2WYM - chains E and F of the 6 polymer chains in the assembly; structure by X-ray diffraction, 2.60 A resolution.

[Chain E]
Name: L-ascorbate-6-phosphate lactonase ulag
Organism: Escherichia coli
Notes: EC 3.1.1.-
UniProt: P39300 (ULAG_ECOLI); residues 1-354 here = UniProt positions 1-354
Chain sequence (360 residues; row label = number of the first residue in the row):
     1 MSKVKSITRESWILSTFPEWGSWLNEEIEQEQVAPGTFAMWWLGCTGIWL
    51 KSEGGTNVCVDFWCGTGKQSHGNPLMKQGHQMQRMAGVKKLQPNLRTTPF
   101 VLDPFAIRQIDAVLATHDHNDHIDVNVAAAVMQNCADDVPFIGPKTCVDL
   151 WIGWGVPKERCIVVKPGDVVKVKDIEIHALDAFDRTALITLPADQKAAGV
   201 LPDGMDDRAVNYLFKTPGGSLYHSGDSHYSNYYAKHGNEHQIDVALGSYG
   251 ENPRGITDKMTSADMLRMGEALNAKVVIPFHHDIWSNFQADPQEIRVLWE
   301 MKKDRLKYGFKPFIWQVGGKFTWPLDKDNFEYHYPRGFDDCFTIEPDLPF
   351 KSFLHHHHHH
Unresolved in the structure: 73-90, 185-204, 339-360

[Chain F]
Name: L-ascorbate-6-phosphate lactonase ulag
Organism: Escherichia coli
Notes: EC 3.1.1.-
UniProt: P39300 (ULAG_ECOLI); residue numbers follow UniProt; this construct covers 1-354
Chain sequence (360 residues; row label = number of the first residue in the row):
     1 MSKVKSITRESWILSTFPEWGSWLNEEIEQEQVAPGTFAMWWLGCTGIWL
    51 KSEGGTNVCVDFWCGTGKQSHGNPLMKQGHQMQRMAGVKKLQPNLRTTPF
   101 VLDPFAIRQIDAVLATHDHNDHIDVNVAAAVMQNCADDVPFIGPKTCVDL
   151 WIGWGVPKERCIVVKPGDVVKVKDIEIHALDAFDRTALITLPADQKAAGV
   201 LPDGMDDRAVNYLFKTPGGSLYHSGDSHYSNYYAKHGNEHQIDVALGSYG
   251 ENPRGITDKMTSADMLRMGEALNAKVVIPFHHDIWSNFQADPQEIRVLWE
   301 MKKDRLKYGFKPFIWQVGGKFTWPLDKDNFEYHYPRGFDDCFTIEPDLPF
   351 KSFLHHHHHH
Unresolved in the structure: 73-89, 186-205, 339-360
Modified residues: M1 (n-formylmethionine; FME)

[Chain E / chain F interface]
Pairs across the interface - 10 pairs, chain E then chain F:
  E270(E) - R336(F)  salt bridge
  D304(E) - R296(F)  salt bridge
  D304(E) - N329(F)
  D304(E) - F330(F)
  R305(E) - E331(F)  salt bridge
  R305(E) - Y332(F)
  R305(E) - H333(F)
  L306(E) - H333(F)
  L306(E) - R336(F)
  K307(E) - N329(F)
Interface residues without a listed pair, chain E (6 interface residues in all): M301

[In short]
6 residues of chain E and 7 residues of chain F are in contact; the contacts include 3 salt bridges. Polar
contacts include E270(E)-R336(F), D304(E)-R296(F) and R305(E)-E331(F).
Chain E is L-ascorbate-6-phosphate lactonase ulag and chain F is L-ascorbate-6-phosphate lactonase ulag, both
from Escherichia coli; the structure, Structure of a metallo-b-lactamase, was determined by X-ray diffraction,
deposited together with 2WYL.
